Entry 7MWF (electron microscopy, 3.30 A resolution); this record covers chain A.

[Chain A]
Protein: E3 ubiquitin-protein ligase HUWE1
Source organism: Homo sapiens
Notes: EC 2.3.2.26
UniProtKB: Q7Z6Z7 (HUWE1_HUMAN); the construct has insertions or renumbered stretches relative to UniProt, so the offset changes along the chain: 1-3651 = UniProt 1-3651; 3668-3751 = UniProt 3652-3735; 3851-4374 = UniProt 3851-4374
Chain sequence (4411 residues; numbered -36 to 4374 plus 115 insertion-coded residues; 115 numbers in that range are skipped by the numbering (no residue carries them; nothing is unmodelled there); the number before each row is that of its first residue; a row labelled like 3751A-3751Z holds insertion residues (3751A, then the next letters in order); numbers below 1 keep their minus sign (Met-36 is residue -36)):
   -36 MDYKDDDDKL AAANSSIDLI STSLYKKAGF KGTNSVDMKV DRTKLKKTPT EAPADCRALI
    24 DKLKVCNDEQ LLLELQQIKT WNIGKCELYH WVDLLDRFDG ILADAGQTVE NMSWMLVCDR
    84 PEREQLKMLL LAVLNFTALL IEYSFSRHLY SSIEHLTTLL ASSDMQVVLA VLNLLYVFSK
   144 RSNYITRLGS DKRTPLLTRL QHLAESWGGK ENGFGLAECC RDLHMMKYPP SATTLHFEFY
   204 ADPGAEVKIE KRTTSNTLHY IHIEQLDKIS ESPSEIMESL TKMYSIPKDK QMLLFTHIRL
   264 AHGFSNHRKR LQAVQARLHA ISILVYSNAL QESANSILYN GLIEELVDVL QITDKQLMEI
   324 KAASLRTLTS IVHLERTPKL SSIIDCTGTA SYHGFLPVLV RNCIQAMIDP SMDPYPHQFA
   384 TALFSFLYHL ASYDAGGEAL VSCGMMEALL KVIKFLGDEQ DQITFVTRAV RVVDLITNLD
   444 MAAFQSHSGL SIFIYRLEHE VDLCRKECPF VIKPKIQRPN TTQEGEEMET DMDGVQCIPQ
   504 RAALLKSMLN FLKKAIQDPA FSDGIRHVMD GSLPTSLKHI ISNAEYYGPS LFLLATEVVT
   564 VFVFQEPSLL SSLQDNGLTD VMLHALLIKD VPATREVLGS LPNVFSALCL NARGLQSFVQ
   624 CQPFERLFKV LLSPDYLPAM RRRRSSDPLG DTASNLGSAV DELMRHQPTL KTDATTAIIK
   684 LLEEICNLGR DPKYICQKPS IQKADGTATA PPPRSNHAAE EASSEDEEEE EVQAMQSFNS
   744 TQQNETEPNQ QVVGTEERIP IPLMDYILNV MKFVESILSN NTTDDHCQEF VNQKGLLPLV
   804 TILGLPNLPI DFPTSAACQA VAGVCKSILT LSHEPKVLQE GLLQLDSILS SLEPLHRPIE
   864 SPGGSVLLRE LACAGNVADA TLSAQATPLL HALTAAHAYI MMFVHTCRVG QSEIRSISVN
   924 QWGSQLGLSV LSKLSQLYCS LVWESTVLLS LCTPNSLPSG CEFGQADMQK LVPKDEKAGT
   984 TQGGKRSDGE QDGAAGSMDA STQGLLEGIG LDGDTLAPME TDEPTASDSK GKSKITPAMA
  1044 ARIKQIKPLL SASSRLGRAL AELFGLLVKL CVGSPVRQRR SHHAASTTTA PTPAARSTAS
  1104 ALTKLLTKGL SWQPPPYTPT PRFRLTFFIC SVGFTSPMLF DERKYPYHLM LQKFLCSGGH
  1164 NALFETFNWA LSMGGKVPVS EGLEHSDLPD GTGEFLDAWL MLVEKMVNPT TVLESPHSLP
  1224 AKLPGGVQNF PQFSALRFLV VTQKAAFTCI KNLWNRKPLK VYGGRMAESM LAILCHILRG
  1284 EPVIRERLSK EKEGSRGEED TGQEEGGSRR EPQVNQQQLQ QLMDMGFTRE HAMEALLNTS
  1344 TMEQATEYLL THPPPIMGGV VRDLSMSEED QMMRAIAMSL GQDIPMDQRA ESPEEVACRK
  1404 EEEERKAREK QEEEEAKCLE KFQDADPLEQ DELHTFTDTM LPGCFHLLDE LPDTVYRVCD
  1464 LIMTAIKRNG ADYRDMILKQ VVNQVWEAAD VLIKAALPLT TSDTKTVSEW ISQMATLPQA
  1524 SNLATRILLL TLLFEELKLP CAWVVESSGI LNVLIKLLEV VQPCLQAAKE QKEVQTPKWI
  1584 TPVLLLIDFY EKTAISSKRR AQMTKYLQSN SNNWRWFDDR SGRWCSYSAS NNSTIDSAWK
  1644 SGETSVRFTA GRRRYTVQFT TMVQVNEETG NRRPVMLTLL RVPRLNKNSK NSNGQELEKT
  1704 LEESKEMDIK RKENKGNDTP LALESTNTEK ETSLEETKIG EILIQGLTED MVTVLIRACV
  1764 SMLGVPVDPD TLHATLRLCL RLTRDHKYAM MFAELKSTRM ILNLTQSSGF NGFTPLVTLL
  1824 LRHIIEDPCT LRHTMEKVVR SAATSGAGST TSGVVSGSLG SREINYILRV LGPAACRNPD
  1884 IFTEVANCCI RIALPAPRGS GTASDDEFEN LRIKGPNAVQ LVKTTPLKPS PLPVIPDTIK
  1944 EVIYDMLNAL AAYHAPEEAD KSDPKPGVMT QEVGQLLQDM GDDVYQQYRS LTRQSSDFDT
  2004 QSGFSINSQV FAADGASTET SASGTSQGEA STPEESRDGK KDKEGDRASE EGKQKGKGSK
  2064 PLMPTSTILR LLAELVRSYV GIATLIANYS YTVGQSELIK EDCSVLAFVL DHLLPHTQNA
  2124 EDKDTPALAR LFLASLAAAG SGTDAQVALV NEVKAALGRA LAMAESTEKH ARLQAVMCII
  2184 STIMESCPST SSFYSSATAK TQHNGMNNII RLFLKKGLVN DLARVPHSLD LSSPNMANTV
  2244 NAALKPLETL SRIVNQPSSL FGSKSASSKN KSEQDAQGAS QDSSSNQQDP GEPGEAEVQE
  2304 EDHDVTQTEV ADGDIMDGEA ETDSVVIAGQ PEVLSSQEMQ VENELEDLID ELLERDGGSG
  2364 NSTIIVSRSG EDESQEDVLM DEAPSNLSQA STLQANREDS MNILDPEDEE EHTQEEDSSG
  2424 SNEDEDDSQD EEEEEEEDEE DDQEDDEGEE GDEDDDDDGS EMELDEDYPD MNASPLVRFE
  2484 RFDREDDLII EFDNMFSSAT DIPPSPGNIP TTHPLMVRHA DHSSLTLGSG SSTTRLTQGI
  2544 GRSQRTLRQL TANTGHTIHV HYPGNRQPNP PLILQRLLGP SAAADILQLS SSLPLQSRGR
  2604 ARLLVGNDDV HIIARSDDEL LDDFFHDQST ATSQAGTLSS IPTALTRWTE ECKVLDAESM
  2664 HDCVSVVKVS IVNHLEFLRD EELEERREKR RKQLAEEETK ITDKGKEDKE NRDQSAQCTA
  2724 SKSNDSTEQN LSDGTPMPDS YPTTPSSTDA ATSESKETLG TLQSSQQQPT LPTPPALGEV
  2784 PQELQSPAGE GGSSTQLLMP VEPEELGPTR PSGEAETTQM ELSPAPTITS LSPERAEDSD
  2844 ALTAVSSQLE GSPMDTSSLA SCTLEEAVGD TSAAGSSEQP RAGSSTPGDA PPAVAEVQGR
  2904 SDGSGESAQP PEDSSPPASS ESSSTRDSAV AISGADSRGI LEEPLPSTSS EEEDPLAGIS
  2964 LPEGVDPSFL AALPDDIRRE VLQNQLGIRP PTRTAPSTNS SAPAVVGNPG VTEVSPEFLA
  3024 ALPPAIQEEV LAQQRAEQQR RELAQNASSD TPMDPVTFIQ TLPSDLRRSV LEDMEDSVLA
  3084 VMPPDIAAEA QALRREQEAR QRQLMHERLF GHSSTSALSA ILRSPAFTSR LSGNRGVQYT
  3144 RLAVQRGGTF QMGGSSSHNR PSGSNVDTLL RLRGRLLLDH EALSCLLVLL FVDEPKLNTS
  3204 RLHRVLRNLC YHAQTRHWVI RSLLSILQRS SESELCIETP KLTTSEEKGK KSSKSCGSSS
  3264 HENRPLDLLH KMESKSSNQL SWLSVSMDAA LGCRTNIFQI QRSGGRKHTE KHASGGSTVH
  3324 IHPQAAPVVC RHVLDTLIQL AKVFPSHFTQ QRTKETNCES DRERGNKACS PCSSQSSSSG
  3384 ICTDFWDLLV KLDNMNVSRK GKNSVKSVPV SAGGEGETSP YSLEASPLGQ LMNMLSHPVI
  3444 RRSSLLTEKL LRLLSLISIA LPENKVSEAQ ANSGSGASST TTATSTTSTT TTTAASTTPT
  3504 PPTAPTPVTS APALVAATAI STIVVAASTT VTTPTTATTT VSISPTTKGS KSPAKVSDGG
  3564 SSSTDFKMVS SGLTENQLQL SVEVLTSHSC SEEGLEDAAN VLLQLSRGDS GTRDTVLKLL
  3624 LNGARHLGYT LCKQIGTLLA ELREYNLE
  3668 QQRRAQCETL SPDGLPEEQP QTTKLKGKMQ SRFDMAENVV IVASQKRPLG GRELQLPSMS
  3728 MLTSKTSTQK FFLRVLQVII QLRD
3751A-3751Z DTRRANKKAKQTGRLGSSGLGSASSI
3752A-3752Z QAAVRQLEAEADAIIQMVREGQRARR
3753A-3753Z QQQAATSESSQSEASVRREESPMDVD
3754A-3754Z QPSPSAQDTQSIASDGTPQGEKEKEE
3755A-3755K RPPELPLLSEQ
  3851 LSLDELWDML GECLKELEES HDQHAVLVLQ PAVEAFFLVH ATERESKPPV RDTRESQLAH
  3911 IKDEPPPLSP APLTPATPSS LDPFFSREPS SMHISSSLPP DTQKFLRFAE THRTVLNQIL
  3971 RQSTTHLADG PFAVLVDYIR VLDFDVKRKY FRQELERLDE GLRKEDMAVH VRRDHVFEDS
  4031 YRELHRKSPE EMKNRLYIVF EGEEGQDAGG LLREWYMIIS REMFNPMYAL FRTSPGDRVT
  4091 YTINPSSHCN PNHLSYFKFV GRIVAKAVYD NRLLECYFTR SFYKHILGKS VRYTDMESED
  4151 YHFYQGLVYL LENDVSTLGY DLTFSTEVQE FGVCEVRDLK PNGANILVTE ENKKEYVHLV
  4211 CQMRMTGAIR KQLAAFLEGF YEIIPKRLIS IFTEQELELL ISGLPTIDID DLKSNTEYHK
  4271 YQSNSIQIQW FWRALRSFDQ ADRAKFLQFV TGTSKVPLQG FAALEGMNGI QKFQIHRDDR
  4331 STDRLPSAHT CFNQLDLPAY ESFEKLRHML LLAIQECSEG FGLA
Not modelled in the structure: -36 to 16, 28-30, 40-53, 71-87, 107-113, 203-222, 291-298, 337-341, 477-498, 702-761, 976-1040, 1077-1095, 1226-1231, 1291-1431, 1684-1744, 1955-2061, 2189-2209, 2260-2640, 2697-3178, 3235-3283, 3305-3320, 3347-3386, 3399-3426, 3463-3574, 3590-3593, 3668-3719, 3751A-3751Z, 3752A-3752Z, 3753A-3753Z, 3754A-3754Z, 3755A-3755K, 3894-3952, 4191-4197, 4365-4374
Differences from the reference sequence: expression tag (-36 to 0)
From the paper describing this entry:
  - catalytic residues: Cys4341 (citing earlier work)
  - mutagenesis - C4341S: abolished catalytic activity on E2 discharge
  - mutagenesis - Y355G/H356G: decreased catalytic activity
  - mutagenesis - H3962D, I3969A/F3982A: decreased catalytic activity on Mcl1 and DDIT4
  - disease-associated variants - F3194S: decreased catalytic activity on E2 discharge
  - disease-associated variants - R4187C: increased catalytic activity on E2 discharge
  - disease-associated variants - R4187C: decreased catalytic activity (E3 ligase activity)
  - disease-associated variants - H669Q: unchanged catalytic activity
  - mutagenesis - H3962D, I3969A/F3982A: decreased catalytic activity on ligase loading

[In short]
The paper reports the catalytic residue Cys4341; H3962D and I3969A/F3982A reduce catalytic activity on Mcl1
and DDIT4; 7 substitutions were tested in all.
Chain A is E3 ubiquitin-protein ligase HUWE1 (Homo sapiens); the structure, HUWE1 in map with focus on
interface, was determined by electron microscopy, deposited together with 7JQ9, 7MOP, 7MWD and 7MWE.
